Entry 3UTT (X-ray diffraction, 2.60 A resolution); this record covers chains A and C of the 5 polymer chains in the assembly.

# Chain A
Protein: HLA class I histocompatibility antigen, A-2 alpha chain
Organism: Homo sapiens
UniProtKB: P01892 (1A02_HUMAN); residues 1-275 here correspond to UniProt positions 25-299 (UniProt number = residue number + 24)
Amino-acid sequence (275 residues; each row starts with the number of its first residue):
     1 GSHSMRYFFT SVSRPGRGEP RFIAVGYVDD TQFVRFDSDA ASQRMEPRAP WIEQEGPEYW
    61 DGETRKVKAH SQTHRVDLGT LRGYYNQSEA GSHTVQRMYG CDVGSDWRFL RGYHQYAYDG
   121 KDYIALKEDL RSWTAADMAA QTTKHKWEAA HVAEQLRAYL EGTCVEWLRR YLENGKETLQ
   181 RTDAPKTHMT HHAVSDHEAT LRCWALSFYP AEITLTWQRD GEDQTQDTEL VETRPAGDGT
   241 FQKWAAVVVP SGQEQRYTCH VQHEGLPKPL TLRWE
Cystine bridges: Cys101-Cys164, Cys203-Cys259

# Chain C
Protein: Insulin
Notes: fragment: Pre-pro-insulin Derived Peptide
UniProtKB: P01308 (INS_HUMAN); residues 1-10 here correspond to UniProt positions 15-24 (UniProt number = residue number + 14)
Amino-acid sequence (10 residues; numbered 1 to 10; the number before each row is that of its first residue):
     1 ALWGPDPAAA

# Chain A / chain C interface
Contacting residue pairs (38; chain A residue first):
  Met5(A) with Ala1(C), hydrogen bond (side chain-backbone)
  Tyr7(A) with Ala1(C), hydrogen bond (side chain-backbone); Leu2(C), hydrogen bond (side chain-backbone)
  Phe9(A) with Leu2(C), hydrophobic
  Met45(A) with Leu2(C), hydrophobic
  Glu63(A) with Ala1(C); Leu2(C), hydrogen bond (side chain-backbone)
  Lys66(A) with Leu2(C), hydrogen bond (side chain-backbone); Trp3(C); Gly4(C); Pro5(C)
  Val67(A) with Leu2(C), hydrophobic
  Ala69(A) with Pro5(C); Asp6(C)
  His70(A) with Leu2(C); Trp3(C); Pro7(C)
  Thr73(A) with Pro7(C); Ala9(C)
  Asp77(A) with Ala9(C); Ala10(C), hydrogen bond (side chain-backbone)
  Thr80(A) with Ala10(C)
  Leu81(A) with Ala10(C), hydrophobic
  Tyr84(A) with Ala10(C), hydrogen bond (side chain-backbone)
  Arg97(A) with Pro7(C)
  Tyr99(A) with Leu2(C); Trp3(C), hydrogen bond (side chain-backbone)
  Thr143(A) with Ala10(C), hydrogen bond (side chain-backbone)
  Lys146(A) with Ala10(C), hydrogen bond (side chain-backbone)
  Trp147(A) with Ala8(C), hydrogen bond (side chain-backbone); Ala9(C), hydrogen bond (side chain-backbone)
  Val152(A) with Trp3(C), hydrophobic; Ala8(C), hydrophobic
  Leu156(A) with Trp3(C), hydrophobic
  Tyr159(A) with Ala1(C), hydrogen bond (side chain-backbone); Trp3(C)
  Trp167(A) with Ala1(C), hydrophobic
  Tyr171(A) with Ala1(C), hydrogen bond (side chain-backbone)
Interface residues without a listed pair, chain A (28 interface residues in all): Tyr59, His114, Tyr116, Gln155

# Overview
Chain A and chain C form an interface of 28 and 10 residues respectively, with 14 hydrogen bonds. Polar
contacts include Met5(A)-Ala1(C), Tyr7(A)-Ala1(C) and Tyr7(A)-Leu2(C).
Here chain A is HLA class I histocompatibility antigen, A-2 alpha chain (Homo sapiens) and chain C is Insulin.
Entry 3UTT (1E6-A*0201-ALWGPDPAAA Complex, Triclinic) was determined by X-ray diffraction together with 3UTP,
3UTQ and 3UTS from the same study.
